PDB entry 2EF6 | X-ray diffraction, 2.10 A resolution | chains A and B of the 4 polymer chains in the assembly

Chain A (and B):
Protein: Concanavalin A
Organism: Canavalia gladiata
Notes: chain B of this document is another copy of the same molecule, construct and numbering; everything in this record applies to it too
UniProt: P14894 (CONA_CANGL); the construct has insertions or renumbered stretches relative to UniProt, so the offset changes along the chain: 1-118 = UniProt 164-281; 119-237 = UniProt 30-148
Chain sequence (237 residues; each row starts with the number of its first residue):
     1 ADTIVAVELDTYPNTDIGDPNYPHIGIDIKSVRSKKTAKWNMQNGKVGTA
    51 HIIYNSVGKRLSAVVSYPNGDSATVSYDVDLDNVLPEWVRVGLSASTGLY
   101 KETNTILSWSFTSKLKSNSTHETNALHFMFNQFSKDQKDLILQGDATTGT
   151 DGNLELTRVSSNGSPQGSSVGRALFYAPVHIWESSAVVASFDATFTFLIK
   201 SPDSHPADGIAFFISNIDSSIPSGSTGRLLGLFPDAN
Not modelled in the structure: 120-122 (chain B: 119-121)
UniProt features mapped onto this chain:
  - binding site (Mn(2+)): Glu-8, Asp-10, Asp-19, His-24
  - binding site (Ca(2+)): Asp-10, Tyr-12, Asn-14, Asp-19, Asp-208
  - binding site (a carbohydrate): Leu-99, Tyr-100, Asp-208, Arg-228
  - site (Cleavage): Asn-118, Asn-237
Metal / ion sites: Mn2+: Glu-8, Asp-10, Asp-19, His-24; Ca2+: Asp-10, Tyr-12, Asn-14, Asp-19

Chain A / chain B interface:
Residue-residue contacts (51; chain A residue first):
  Trp-88(A) with Asp-136(B), hydrogen bond (side chain-backbone); Gln-137(B); Lys-138(B); Asp-139(B)
  Arg-90(A) with Tyr-176(B)
  Ser-117(A) with Gln-132(B)
  Thr-123(A) with Met-129(B); Asn-131(B), hydrogen bond (backbone-side chain)
  Asn-124(A) with Met-129(B); Phe-130(B); Asn-131(B); Gln-132(B)
  Ala-125(A) with Phe-128(B); Met-129(B), hydrogen bond (backbone-backbone)
  Leu-126(A) with Leu-126(B), hydrophobic; His-127(B); Phe-175(B), hydrophobic
  His-127(A) with Leu-126(B); His-127(B), hydrogen bond (backbone-backbone)
  Phe-128(A) with Ala-125(B)
  Met-129(A) with Thr-123(B); Asn-124(B); Ala-125(B), hydrogen bond (backbone-backbone)
  Phe-130(A) with Asn-124(B)
  Asn-131(A) with Glu-122(B); Thr-123(B), hydrogen bond (side chain-backbone); Asn-124(B), hydrogen bond (backbone-side chain)
  Gln-132(A) with Asn-124(B), hydrogen bond (backbone-side chain); Ser-185(B)
  Ser-134(A) with His-180(B)
  Asp-136(A) with Trp-88(B), hydrogen bond (backbone-side chain)
  Gln-137(A) with Trp-88(B)
  Lys-138(A) with Trp-88(B); Pro-178(B)
  Asp-139(A) with Trp-88(B); Pro-178(B)
  Phe-175(A) with Leu-126(B), hydrophobic; Ala-177(B), hydrophobic
  Tyr-176(A) with Arg-90(B); Tyr-176(B); Ala-177(B), hydrophobic; Pro-178(B)
  Ala-177(A) with Phe-175(B), hydrophobic; Tyr-176(B), hydrophobic; Ala-177(B), hydrophobic
  Pro-178(A) with Lys-138(B); Asp-139(B); Tyr-176(B)
  His-180(A) with Ser-134(B)
  Ser-185(A) with Gln-132(B)
  Ile-217(A) with Lys-138(B)
Other interface residues (no listed pair), chain B (25 interface residues in all): Ile-217

Overview:
Chain A and chain B each contribute 25 residues to their interface; the contacts include 9 hydrogen bonds.
Polar contacts include Trp-88(A)/Asp-136(B), Thr-123(A)/Asn-131(B) and Asn-131(A)/Asn-124(B). UniProt lists 4
Mn2+-binding residues, 5 Ca2+-binding residues and 4 carbohydrate-binding residues on chain A.
Both chains are Concanavalin A (Canavalia gladiata). Entry 2EF6 (Canavalia gladiata lectin complexed with
Man1-3Man-OMe) was determined by X-ray diffraction together with 2P34, 2P37, 2OVU, 2OW4 and 2P2K from the same
study.
